PDB entry 6REU | electron microscopy, 4.20 A resolution (low resolution: residue-level contacts below are approximate; hydrogen-bond / salt-bridge calls are withheld) | chains R and S of the 20 polymer chains in the assembly

Chain R:
Protein: Mitochondrial ATP synthase subunit delta
Source organism: Polytomella sp. Pringsheim 198.80
Reference sequence: D7P7X6 (D7P7X6_9CHLO); residues 1-199 here = UniProt positions 1-199
Chain sequence (199 residues; numbered 1 to 199; the number before each row is that of its first residue):
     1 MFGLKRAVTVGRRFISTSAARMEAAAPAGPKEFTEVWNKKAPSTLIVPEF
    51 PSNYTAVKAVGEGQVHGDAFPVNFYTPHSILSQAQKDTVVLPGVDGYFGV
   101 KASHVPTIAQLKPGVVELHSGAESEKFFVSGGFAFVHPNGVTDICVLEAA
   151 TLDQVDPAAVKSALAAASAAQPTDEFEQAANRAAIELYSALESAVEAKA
Disordered / not traced: 1-22

Chain S:
Protein: ATP synthase gamma chain, mitochondrial
Source organism: Polytomella sp. Pringsheim 198.80
Reference sequence: Q4LDE7 (Q4LDE7_9CHLO); residue numbers follow UniProt; this construct covers 1-317
Chain sequence (317 residues; row label = number of the first residue in the row):
     1 MALRKAVLSLGLSQGVAAEAVLGSGMFNAVQHESVRYASNQAVKQRIRAI
    51 KNIGKITKAMKMVAASKMKNAQIAVEQSRGLVDPFVRLFGDFPAVNSNKS
   101 VVVAVTSDKGLCGGLNSNITKYTRATLATTESEGKDVVVVSIGDKGRSQL
   151 TRIESQRYQLAIADTYKVRVTFGQASLIVEELIKHNPQSYQILFNKFRSA
   201 ISFKPTVATILSPDLLEKQLEDVTGNSLDAYDIEASHERSDVLRDLTEFH
   251 LGVTLYNAMLENNCSEHASRMSAMENSTKSAGEMLGKLTLDYNRKRQATI
   301 TTELIEIIAGASALMDE
Disordered / not traced: 1-38, 316-317

Interface between chain R and chain S:
Pairs across the interface (87; chain R residue first):
  Glu23(R) - Asp222(S)
  Ala24(R) - Leu220(S)
  Ala24(R) - Asp222(S)
  Ala26(R) - Asn96(S)
  Ala26(R) - Leu220(S)
  Ala28(R) - Phe92(S)
  Ala28(R) - Ala94(S)
  Ala28(R) - Val95(S)
  Gly29(R) - Asp91(S)
  Gly29(R) - Pro93(S)
  Pro30(R) - Asp91(S)
  Glu32(R) - Ala94(S)
  Phe33(R) - Ala94(S)
  Phe33(R) - Thr126(S)
  Phe33(R) - Thr129(S)
  Val36(R) - Thr129(S)
  Trp37(R) - Ala125(S)
  Trp37(R) - Thr126(S)
  Trp37(R) - Thr129(S)
  Lys40(R) - Ala128(S)
  Ala41(R) - Ala125(S)
  Leu45(R) - Lys121(S)
  Leu45(R) - Tyr122(S)
  Leu45(R) - Ala125(S)
  Pro48(R) - Pro205(S)
  Pro48(R) - Val207(S)
  Glu49(R) - Lys204(S)
  Glu49(R) - Pro205(S)
  Glu49(R) - Thr206(S)
  Glu49(R) - Val207(S)
  Phe50(R) - Asp91(S)
  Phe50(R) - Pro93(S)
  Phe50(R) - Thr206(S)
  Phe50(R) - Val207(S)
  Pro51(R) - Asp91(S)
  Pro51(R) - Thr206(S)
  Pro51(R) - Val207(S)
  Pro51(R) - Ala208(S)
  Ser52(R) - Asp91(S)
  Tyr54(R) - Lys196(S)
  Tyr54(R) - Arg198(S)
  Tyr54(R) - Thr206(S)
  Thr55(R) - Asp83(S)
  Thr55(R) - Val86(S)
  Val57(R) - Arg87(S)
  Asn73(R) - Arg87(S)
  Tyr75(R) - Gly80(S)
  Tyr75(R) - Leu81(S)
  Tyr75(R) - Pro84(S)
  Pro77(R) - Leu81(S)
  Pro77(R) - Phe172(S)
  Pro77(R) - Tyr256(S)
  His78(R) - Gln77(S)
  Ser79(R) - Gln77(S)
  Ile80(R) - Gln77(S)
  Ile80(R) - Gly80(S)
  Val94(R) - Ser236(S)
  Asp95(R) - Glu234(S)
  Asp95(R) - Ala235(S)
  Phe98(R) - Glu234(S)
  Pro106(R) - Ala230(S)
  Pro106(R) - Tyr231(S)
  Pro106(R) - Asp232(S)
  Thr107(R) - Tyr231(S)
  Thr107(R) - Asp232(S)
  Ile108(R) - Leu228(S)
  Ile108(R) - Tyr231(S)
  Ile108(R) - Asp232(S)
  Ile108(R) - Ile233(S)
  Ile108(R) - Glu234(S)
  Ile108(R) - Leu246(S)
  Ala109(R) - Glu234(S)
  Gln110(R) - Val242(S)
  Phe133(R) - Asp245(S)
  Phe133(R) - Leu246(S)
  Phe135(R) - Pro84(S)
  Phe135(R) - Phe85(S)
  Phe135(R) - Leu88(S)
  Phe135(R) - Leu246(S)
  Val136(R) - Tyr231(S)
  His137(R) - Arg87(S)
  His137(R) - Tyr231(S)
  Pro138(R) - Tyr231(S)
  Asp143(R) - Pro84(S)
  Asp143(R) - Arg87(S)
  Cys145(R) - Pro84(S)
  Leu147(R) - Phe249(S)
Also at the interface, not in a pair above, chain R (49 interface residues in all): Ile46, Lys58, Thr76, Gly93, Gly96, Val141
Also at the interface, not in a pair above, chain S (49 interface residues in all): Glu76, Ser78, Thr130, Glu131, Val223

In short:
Chain R and chain S each contribute 49 residues to their interface.
Chain R is Mitochondrial ATP synthase subunit delta and chain S is ATP synthase gamma chain, mitochondrial,
both from Polytomella sp. Pringsheim 198.80; the structure, Cryo-EM structure of Polytomella F-ATP synthase,
Rotary substate 3C, focussed refinement of F1 head and rotor, was determined by electron microscopy (same
publication as 6RD4, 6RD5, 6RD6, 6RD7, 6RD8, 6RD9 and 46 further entries).
